7B5I - chains AA and AD of the 30 polymer chains in the assembly; structure by electron microscopy, 2.80 A resolution.

[Chain AA]
Protein: All3327 protein
From: Nostoc sp. (strain PCC 7120 / SAG 25.82 / UTEX 2576)
Notes: fragment: cap protein Cis16A
UniProtKB: Q8YRW5 (Q8YRW5_NOSS1); numbering as in UniProt (aligned over 1-192)
Sequence (192 residues; each row starts with the number of its first residue):
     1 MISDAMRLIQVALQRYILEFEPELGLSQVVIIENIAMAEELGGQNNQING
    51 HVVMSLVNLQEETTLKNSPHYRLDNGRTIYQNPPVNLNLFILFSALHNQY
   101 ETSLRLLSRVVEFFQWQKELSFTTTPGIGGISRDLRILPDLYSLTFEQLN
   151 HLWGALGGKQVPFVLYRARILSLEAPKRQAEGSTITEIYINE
Disordered / not traced: 128-131, 192

[Chain AD]
Protein: All3324 protein
From: Nostoc sp. (strain PCC 7120 / SAG 25.82 / UTEX 2576)
Notes: fragment: cap protein Cis16A
UniProtKB: Q8YRW8 (Q8YRW8_NOSS1); residue numbers follow UniProt; this construct covers 1-143
Sequence (143 residues; row label = number of the first residue in the row):
     1 MAEYPLPKFHFQVDWGGSRLGFTEVSGLDVETEVIEYREGNLPQYHKLKM
    51 PGMQKFSNITMKRGTFQGDNDFYKWWNTVALNTIERRDLTISLLNEKHEP
   101 VVVWKVNRAWPTKVQSTDLKGDGNEVAIESIEVAHEGLTIQNG
Disordered / not traced: 1

[Chain AA / chain AD interface]
Pairs across the interface (11):
  Thr-64(AA) / Phe-66(AD)
  Leu-65(AA) / Phe-66(AD)  hydrophobic
  Asn-67(AA) / Phe-9(AD)
  Asn-67(AA) / His-10(AD)  hydrogen bond
  Asn-67(AA) / Phe-11(AD)
  Asn-67(AA) / Gly-21(AD)
  Asn-67(AA) / Phe-22(AD)
  Asn-82(AA) / His-98(AD)  hydrogen bond
  Asp-140(AA) / Asn-124(AD)
  Tyr-142(AA) / Asn-124(AD)
  Arg-167(AA) / Asn-124(AD)  hydrogen bond
Also at the interface, not in a pair above, chain AA (12 interface residues in all): Glu-62, Lys-66, His-70, Leu-141, Gln-179
Also at the interface, not in a pair above, chain AD (10 interface residues in all): Gly-64, Val-126

[In short]
The interface between chain AA and chain AD involves 12 residues on one side and 10 on the other; the contacts
include 3 hydrogen bonds. Polar pairs include Asn-67(AA)/His-10(AD), Asn-82(AA)/His-98(AD) and
Arg-167(AA)/Asn-124(AD).
Chain AA is All3327 protein and chain AD is All3324 protein, both from Nostoc sp. (strain PCC 7120 / SAG 25.82
/ UTEX 2576); the structure, Cryo-EM structure of the contractile injection system cap complex from Anabaena
PCC7120, was determined by electron microscopy, deposited together with 7B5H.
